PDB entry 7XKQ | electron microscopy, 3.30 A resolution | chains G and H of the 8 polymer chains in the assembly

Chain G:
Protein: ATP synthase gamma chain
Source organism: Bacillus sp. PS3
Reference sequence: A0A0M4TPJ7 (A0A0M4TPJ7_BACP3); residues 1-285 here = UniProt positions 1-285
Amino-acid sequence (285 residues; numbered 1 to 285; the number before each row is that of its first residue):
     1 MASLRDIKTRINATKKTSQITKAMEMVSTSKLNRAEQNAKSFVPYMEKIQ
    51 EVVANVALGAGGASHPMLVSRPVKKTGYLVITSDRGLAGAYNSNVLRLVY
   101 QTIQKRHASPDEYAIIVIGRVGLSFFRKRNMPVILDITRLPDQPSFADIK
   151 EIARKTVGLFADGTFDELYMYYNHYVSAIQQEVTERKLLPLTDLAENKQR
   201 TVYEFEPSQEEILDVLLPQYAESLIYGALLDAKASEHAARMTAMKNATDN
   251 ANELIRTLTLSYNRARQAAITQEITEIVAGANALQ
Unresolved in the structure: 1, 285

Chain H:
Protein: ATP synthase epsilon chain
Source organism: Bacillus sp. PS3
Reference sequence: A0A0M5MQR7 (A0A0M5MQR7_BACP3); numbering as in UniProt (aligned over 1-133)
Amino-acid sequence (133 residues; each row starts with the number of its first residue):
     1 MKTIHVSVVTPDGPVYEDDVEMVSVKAKSGELGILPGHIPLVAPLEISAA
    51 RLKKGGKTQYIAVSGGFLEVRPDKVTILAQAAERAEDIDVLRAKAAKERA
   101 ERRLQSQQDDIDFKRAELALKRAMNRLSVAEMK
Unresolved in the structure: 1-3
Small-molecule neighbours: ATP (adenosine-5'-triphosphate): Asp12, Gln80, Ala81, Glu83, Ile88, Asp89, Arg92, Ala93, Ala96, Arg99, Arg115, Arg122, Arg126

Interface between chain G and chain H:
Pairs across the interface (36):
  Phe42(G) - Pro11(H)
  Tyr45(G) - Val9(H)  hydrophobic
  Tyr45(G) - Pro11(H)
  Tyr45(G) - Ala79(H)
  Lys48(G) - Thr76(H)
  Lys48(G) - Leu78(H)
  Ile49(G) - Leu78(H)  hydrophobic
  Val52(G) - Phe67(H)  hydrophobic
  Val52(G) - Leu78(H)  hydrophobic
  Ser145(G) - Asp12(H)
  Phe146(G) - Asp12(H)  hydrogen bond (backbone-side chain)
  Phe146(G) - Gln80(H)
  Lys150(G) - Arg122(H)
  Arg154(G) - Asp112(H)  salt bridge
  Arg154(G) - Lys114(H)
  Val202(G) - Pro40(H)
  Tyr203(G) - Pro40(H)
  Tyr203(G) - Leu41(H)  hydrophobic
  Tyr203(G) - Val42(H)  hydrophobic
  Tyr203(G) - Glu69(H)  hydrogen bond
  Glu204(G) - Pro40(H)  hydrogen bond (backbone-backbone)
  Glu204(G) - Leu41(H)
  Glu204(G) - Val42(H)  hydrogen bond (backbone-backbone)
  Glu206(G) - Ser29(H)
  Glu206(G) - Leu41(H)
  Glu206(G) - Val42(H)  hydrogen bond (backbone-backbone)
  Pro207(G) - Ser29(H)
  Pro207(G) - Val42(H)
  Pro207(G) - Pro44(H)
  Glu211(G) - Pro44(H)
  Ile212(G) - Val42(H)  hydrophobic
  Ile212(G) - Pro44(H)
  Ile212(G) - Phe67(H)  hydrophobic
  Val215(G) - Pro44(H)  hydrophobic
  Leu216(G) - Phe67(H)  hydrophobic
  Tyr226(G) - Asp12(H)  hydrogen bond
Also at the interface, not in a pair above, chain G (23 interface residues in all): Ser41, Val56, Lys155, Phe205
Also at the interface, not in a pair above, chain H (25 interface residues in all): Thr10, Pro14, Leu32, Ile39, Ala43, Val70, Arg71, Arg115

Summary:
The interface between chain G and chain H involves 23 residues on one side and 25 on the other; the contacts
include 6 hydrogen bonds and 1 salt bridge. Among the polar pairs are Arg154(G)-Asp112(H), Phe146(G)-Asp12(H)
and Tyr203(G)-Glu69(H). Ligands of chain H: ATP.
Chain G is ATP synthase gamma chain and chain H is ATP synthase epsilon chain, both from Bacillus sp. PS3; the
structure, F1 domain of FoF1-ATPase with the down form of epsilon subunit from Bacillus PS3, was determined by
electron microscopy (same publication as 7XKH, 7XKO, 7XKP and 7XKR).
